6PQX - chains A and B of the 8 polymer chains in the assembly; structure by electron microscopy, 4.60 A resolution (low resolution: residue-level contacts below are approximate; hydrogen-bond / salt-bridge calls are withheld).

[Chain A]
Name: DNA-mediated transposase
From: Helicoverpa zea
UniProt: B0F0C5 (B0F0C5_HELZE); residue numbers follow UniProt; this construct covers 17-507
Sequence (497 residues; row label = number of the first residue in the row):
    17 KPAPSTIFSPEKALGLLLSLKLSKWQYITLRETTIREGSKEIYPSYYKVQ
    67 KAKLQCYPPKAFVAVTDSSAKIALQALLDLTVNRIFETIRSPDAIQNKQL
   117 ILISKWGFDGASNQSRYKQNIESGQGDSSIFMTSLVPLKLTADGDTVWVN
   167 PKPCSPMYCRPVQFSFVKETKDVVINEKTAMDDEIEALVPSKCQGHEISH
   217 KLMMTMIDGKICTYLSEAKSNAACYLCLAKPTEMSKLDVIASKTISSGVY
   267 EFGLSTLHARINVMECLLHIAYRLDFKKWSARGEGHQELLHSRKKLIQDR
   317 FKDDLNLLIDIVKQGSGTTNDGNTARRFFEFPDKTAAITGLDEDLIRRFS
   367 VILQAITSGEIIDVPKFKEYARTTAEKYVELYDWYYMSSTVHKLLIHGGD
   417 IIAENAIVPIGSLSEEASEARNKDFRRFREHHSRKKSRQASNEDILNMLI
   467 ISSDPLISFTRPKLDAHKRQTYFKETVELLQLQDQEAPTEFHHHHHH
Disordered / not traced: 17-20, 501-513
Differences from the reference sequence: expression tag (508-513)
Ion coordination: Ca2+ site 1: Asp125, Gly126, Glu435 (shared with 2 residues of chain D); Ca2+ site 2: Asp224 (shared with DT16(B) of chain B; 1 residue of chain D)
From the paper describing this entry:
  - conformationally variable residues: Glu435
  - catalytic residues: Asp125, Asp224, Glu435 (citing earlier work)

[Chain B]
Molecule: 16-nt DNA strand
Sequence (16 nucleotides; numbered 1 to 16; the number before each row is that of its first residue):
     1 GATCTGGCCTAGATCT
Disordered / not traced: 1-2
Ion coordination: Ca2+: DT16 (shared with Asp224(A) of chain A; 1 residue of chain D)

[How chain A and chain B interact]
Pairs across the interface (19; chain A residue first):
  Lys226(A) - DC15(B)
  Lys226(A) - DT16(B)
  Asn237(A) - DC15(B)
  His274(A) - DT16(B)
  Asn278(A) - DC15(B)
  Asn278(A) - DT16(B)
  His285(A) - DT14(B)
  His285(A) - DC15(B)
  Arg289(A) - DT14(B)
  Trp295(A) - DT14(B)
  Ser296(A) - DA13(B)
  Ala297(A) - DA13(B)
  Arg298(A) - DG12(B)
  Arg298(A) - DA13(B)
  Gln303(A) - DA13(B)
  Ser332(A) - DT16(B)
  Gly333(A) - DT16(B)
  Thr334(A) - DT16(B)
  Tyr401(A) - DT14(B)
Interface residues without a listed pair, chain A (18 interface residues in all): Ile277, Glu281, Ser404

[Summary]
18 residues of chain A face 5 of chain B across their interface. Asp125(A), Gly126(A) and Glu435(A) coordinate
Ca2+ site 1. Asp224(A) and DT16(B) form the Ca2+ site. From the paper: catalytic residues Asp125(A), Asp224(A)
and Glu435(A); conformational variability at Glu435(A).
Here chain A is DNA-mediated transposase (Helicoverpa zea) and chain B is a 16-nt DNA strand. Entry 6PQX
(Cryo-EM structure of HzTransib/nicked TIR substrate DNA hairpin forming complex (HFC)) was determined by
electron microscopy (same publication as 6PQR, 6PQU, 6PQY and 6PR5).
